Entry 4N0I (X-ray diffraction, 2.00 A resolution); this record covers chains B and F of the 3 polymer chains in the assembly.

== Chain B ==
Molecule: Glutamyl-tRNA(Gln) amidotransferase subunit B, mitochondrial
Organism: Saccharomyces cerevisiae
Notes: EC 6.3.5.-
Reference sequence: P33893 (GATB_YEAST); residues 16-329 here = UniProt positions 16-329
Amino-acid sequence (325 residues; each row starts with the number of its first residue):
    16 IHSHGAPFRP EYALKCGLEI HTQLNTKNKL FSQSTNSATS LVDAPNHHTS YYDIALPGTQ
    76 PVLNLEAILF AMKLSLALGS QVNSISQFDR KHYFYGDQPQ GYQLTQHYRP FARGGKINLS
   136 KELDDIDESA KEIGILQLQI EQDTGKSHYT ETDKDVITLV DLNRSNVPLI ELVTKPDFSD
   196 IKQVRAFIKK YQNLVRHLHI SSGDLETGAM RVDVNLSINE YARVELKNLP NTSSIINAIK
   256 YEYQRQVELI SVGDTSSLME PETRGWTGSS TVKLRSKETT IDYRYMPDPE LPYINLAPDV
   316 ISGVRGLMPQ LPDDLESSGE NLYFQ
Disordered / not traced: 16-26, 166-170, 265-269, 290-295, 328-340
Differences from the reference sequence: expression tag (330-340)

== Chain F ==
Molecule: Glutamyl-tRNA(Gln) amidotransferase subunit F, mitochondrial
Organism: Saccharomyces cerevisiae
Notes: EC 6.3.5.-
Reference sequence: P53260 (GATF_YEAST); residues 24-183 here = UniProt positions 24-183
Amino-acid sequence (160 residues; each row starts with the number of its first residue):
    24 FVSTGGAKIG KKFENMNQIR DYLSRPVWSV HEYLGINTKE EKLEPPSAEA VKKLLRLSGL
    84 PLEGADIKEI QMRLAKQLSF INKLHNIPVE GEKHTKEYDA RLVQRNTKQL NYTKLLEGIS
   144 HQKQDAELGE VSGSWKATGL AAESKNAYFV VKEGLLKNRK
Disordered / not traced: 24-28, 60-67, 115-129, 177-183

== Chain B / chain F interface ==
Pairs across the interface (77; chain B residue first):
  Asn-43(B) / Gln-147(F)
  Ser-47(B) / Glu-153(F)  hydrogen bond
  Gln-48(B) / Gln-145(F)
  Gln-48(B) / Lys-146(F)
  Gln-48(B) / Gln-147(F)  hydrogen bond (backbone-side chain)
  Gln-48(B) / Glu-153(F)  hydrogen bond (backbone-side chain)
  Ser-49(B) / Gln-147(F)
  Ser-49(B) / Glu-153(F)
  Thr-50(B) / Gln-147(F)  hydrogen bond
  Thr-50(B) / Ser-155(F)
  Pro-60(B) / Ala-170(F)
  Pro-60(B) / Tyr-171(F)
  Asn-61(B) / Ala-160(F)
  Asn-61(B) / Thr-161(F)
  Asn-61(B) / Ala-170(F)  hydrogen bond (side chain-backbone)
  Asn-61(B) / Tyr-171(F)
  Asn-61(B) / Phe-172(F)
  His-62(B) / Ser-155(F)
  His-62(B) / Gly-156(F)  hydrogen bond (backbone-backbone)
  His-63(B) / Ser-155(F)  hydrogen bond
  Thr-64(B) / Gly-152(F)
  Thr-64(B) / Trp-158(F)  hydrogen bond (backbone-side chain)
  Thr-64(B) / Ala-160(F)
  Ser-65(B) / Leu-151(F)
  Ser-65(B) / Gly-152(F)
  Ser-65(B) / Glu-153(F)
  Ser-65(B) / Trp-158(F)
  Tyr-66(B) / Glu-150(F)
  Tyr-66(B) / Leu-151(F)  hydrogen bond (backbone-backbone)
  Tyr-66(B) / Gly-152(F)
  Tyr-66(B) / Trp-158(F)  hydrophobic
  Ile-69(B) / Trp-158(F)  hydrophobic
  Ile-69(B) / Phe-172(F)  hydrophobic
  Leu-71(B) / Trp-158(F)  hydrophobic
  Leu-78(B) / Gln-145(F)
  Asn-79(B) / Gln-145(F)  hydrogen bond
  Leu-80(B) / Leu-138(F)
  Leu-80(B) / Gly-141(F)
  Leu-80(B) / Ile-142(F)
  Leu-80(B) / Gln-145(F)  hydrogen bond (backbone-side chain)
  Glu-81(B) / Ile-142(F)
  Leu-84(B) / Ile-142(F)  hydrophobic
  Phe-109(B) / Leu-80(F)
  Phe-109(B) / Ser-81(F)
  Phe-109(B) / Gly-82(F)
  His-163(B) / Tyr-171(F)
  Val-171(B) / Glu-176(F)  hydrogen bond (backbone-backbone)
  Ile-172(B) / Val-173(F)  hydrophobic
  Ile-172(B) / Val-174(F)
  Thr-173(B) / Phe-172(F)
  Thr-173(B) / Val-173(F)
  Thr-173(B) / Val-174(F)  hydrogen bond (backbone-backbone)
  Leu-174(B) / Lys-168(F)
  Leu-174(B) / Tyr-171(F)  hydrophobic
  Leu-174(B) / Phe-172(F)
  Leu-174(B) / Val-173(F)  hydrophobic
  Val-175(B) / Tyr-171(F)
  Val-175(B) / Phe-172(F)  hydrogen bond (backbone-backbone)
  Leu-177(B) / Phe-172(F)  hydrophobic
  Arg-299(B) / Leu-80(F)
  Asn-310(B) / Thr-130(F)  hydrogen bond (side chain-backbone)
  Asn-310(B) / Gln-132(F)
  Asn-310(B) / Leu-133(F)  hydrogen bond (backbone-backbone)
  Leu-311(B) / Gln-132(F)
  Leu-311(B) / Leu-133(F)
  Ala-312(B) / Gln-132(F)
  Ala-312(B) / Leu-133(F)  hydrogen bond (backbone-backbone)
  Ala-312(B) / Asn-134(F)
  Pro-313(B) / Gln-132(F)
  Asp-314(B) / Asn-134(F)
  Asp-314(B) / Tyr-135(F)  hydrogen bond (side chain-backbone)
  Val-315(B) / Leu-133(F)
  Val-315(B) / Asn-134(F)
  Val-315(B) / Tyr-135(F)
  Gly-318(B) / Tyr-135(F)  hydrogen bond (backbone-side chain)
  Val-319(B) / Tyr-135(F)
  Leu-322(B) / Tyr-135(F)
Interface residues without a listed pair, chain B (42 interface residues in all): Ile-83, Gly-111, Asp-176, Ile-296, Asp-297
Interface residues without a listed pair, chain F (35 interface residues in all): Arg-79, Lys-131, Ala-149, Leu-163, Lys-175

== Summary ==
42 residues of chain B and 35 residues of chain F are in contact, with 19 hydrogen bonds. Polar pairs include
Ser-47(B)/Glu-153(F), Gln-48(B)/Gln-147(F) and Gln-48(B)/Glu-153(F).
Chain B is Glutamyl-tRNA(Gln) amidotransferase subunit B, mitochondrial and chain F is Glutamyl-tRNA(Gln)
amidotransferase subunit F, mitochondrial, both from Saccharomyces cerevisiae; the structure, Crystal
structure of S. cerevisiae mitochondrial GatFAB in complex with glutamine, was determined by X-ray diffraction
(same publication as 4N0H).
